9AYU - chain A; structure by X-ray diffraction, 2.00 A resolution.

# Chain A
Protein: A type blood alpha-D-galactosamine galactosaminidase
Organism: Flavonifractor plautii
Notes: EC 3.2.1.-
UniProtKB: P0DTR5 (AGAL_FLAPL); residues 27-698 here = UniProt positions 27-698
Amino-acid sequence (672 residues; row label = number of the first residue in the row):
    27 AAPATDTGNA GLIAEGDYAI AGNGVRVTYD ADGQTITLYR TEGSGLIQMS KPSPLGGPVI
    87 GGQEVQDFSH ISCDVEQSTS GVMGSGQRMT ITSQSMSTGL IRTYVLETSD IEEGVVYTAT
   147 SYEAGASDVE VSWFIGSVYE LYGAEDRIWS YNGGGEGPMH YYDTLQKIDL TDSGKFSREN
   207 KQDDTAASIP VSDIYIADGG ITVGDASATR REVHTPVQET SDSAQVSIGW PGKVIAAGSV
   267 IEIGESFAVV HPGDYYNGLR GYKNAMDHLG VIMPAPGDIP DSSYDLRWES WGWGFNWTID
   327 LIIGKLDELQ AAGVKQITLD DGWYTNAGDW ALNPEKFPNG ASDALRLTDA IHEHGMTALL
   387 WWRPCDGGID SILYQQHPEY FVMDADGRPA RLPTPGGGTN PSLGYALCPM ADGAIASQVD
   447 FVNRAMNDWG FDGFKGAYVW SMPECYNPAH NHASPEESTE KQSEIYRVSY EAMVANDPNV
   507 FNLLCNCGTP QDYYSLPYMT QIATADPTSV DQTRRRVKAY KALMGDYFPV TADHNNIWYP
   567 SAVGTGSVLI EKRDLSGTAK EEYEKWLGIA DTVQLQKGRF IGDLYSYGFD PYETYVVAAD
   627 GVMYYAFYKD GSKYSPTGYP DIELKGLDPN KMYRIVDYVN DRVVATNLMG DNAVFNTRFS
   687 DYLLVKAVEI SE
Disordered / not traced: 27-43, 698
Construct notes: conflict A463 (Asp in P0DTR5), A624 (Glu in P0DTR5), A625 (Lys in P0DTR5)
Disulfide bonds: C511-C513
Bound ions: Mn2+: D195, D198, G200, E245 (together with 1,2-ethanediol); Zn2+: C434, C471, H476, H478
UniProt features mapped onto this chain:
  - active site: D532

# Overview
The Mn2+ site is built by D195, D198, G200 and E245. C434, C471, H476 and H478 coordinate Zn2+. Curated
annotation (UniProt) lists active-site residue D532.
Chain A is A type blood alpha-D-galactosamine galactosaminidase (Flavonifractor plautii); the structure,
Structure of the A type blood alpha-D-galactosamine galactosaminidase D463A mutant from Flavonifractor
plautii, was determined by X-ray diffraction (same publication as 9AWT and 9AY8).
